1AMJ - chain A; structure by X-ray diffraction, 2.00 A resolution.

# Chain A
Molecule: Aconitase
Source organism: Bos taurus
Notes: EC 4.2.1.3
Reference sequence: P20004 (ACON_BOVIN); residues 1-751 here correspond to UniProt positions 28-778 (UniProt number = residue number + 27)
Sequence (754 residues; each row starts with the number of its first residue):
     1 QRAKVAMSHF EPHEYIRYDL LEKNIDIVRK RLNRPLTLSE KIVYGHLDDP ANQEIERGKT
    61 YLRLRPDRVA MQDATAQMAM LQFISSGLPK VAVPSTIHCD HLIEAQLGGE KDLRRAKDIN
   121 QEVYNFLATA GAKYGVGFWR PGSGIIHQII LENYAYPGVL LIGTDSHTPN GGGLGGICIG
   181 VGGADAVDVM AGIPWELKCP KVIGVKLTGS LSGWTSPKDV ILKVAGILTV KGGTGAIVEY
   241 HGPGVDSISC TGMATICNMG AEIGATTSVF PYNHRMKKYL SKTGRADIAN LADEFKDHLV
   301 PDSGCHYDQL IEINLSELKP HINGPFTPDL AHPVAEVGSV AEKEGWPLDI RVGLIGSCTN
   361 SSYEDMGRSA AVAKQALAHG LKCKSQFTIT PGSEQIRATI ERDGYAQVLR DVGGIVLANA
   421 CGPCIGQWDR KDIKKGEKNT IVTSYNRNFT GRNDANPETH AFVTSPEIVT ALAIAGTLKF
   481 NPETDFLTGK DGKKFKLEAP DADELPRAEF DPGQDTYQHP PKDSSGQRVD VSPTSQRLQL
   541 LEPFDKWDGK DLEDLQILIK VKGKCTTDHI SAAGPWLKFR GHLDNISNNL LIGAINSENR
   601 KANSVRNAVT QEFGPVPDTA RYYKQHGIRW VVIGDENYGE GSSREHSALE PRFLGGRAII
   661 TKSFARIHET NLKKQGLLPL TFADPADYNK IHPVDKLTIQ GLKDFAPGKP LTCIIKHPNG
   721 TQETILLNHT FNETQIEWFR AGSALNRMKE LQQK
Not modelled in the structure: 1
Construct notes: conflict H13 (Asn40 in P20004), D26 (Asn53 in P20004), Q72 (Arg99 in P20004), M190 (Thr217 in P20004), K382 (Gln409 in P20004), V408 (Ile435 in P20004), R528 (Gln555 in P20004), K550 (Arg577 in P20004), S597 (Val624 in P20004), R600 (Gly627 in P20004), Q625 (Lys652 in P20004), S647 (Ala674 in P20004), F653 (His680 in P20004), Q700 (Lys727 in P20004); insertion (752)
Metal / ion sites: 4Fe-4S cluster Fe: C358, C421, C424 (together with hydroxide ion)
Ligand contacts:
  - hydroxide ion (OH): D165, S166, H167, R452
  - 4Fe-4S cluster (SF4): H101, I145, I146, H147, D165, H167, S357, C358, T359, C421, C424, I425, N446, R452
UniProt features mapped onto this chain:
  - binding site (substrate): Q72, D165 to H167, R447, R452, R580, S643, R644
  - binding site ([4Fe-4S] cluster): C358, C421, C424
  - modified residue: K4 (N6-succinyllysine), K23 (N6-acetyllysine), K111 (N6-acetyllysine), K117 (N6-acetyllysine), K206 (N6-acetyllysine), K384 (N6-succinyllysine), K490 (N6-acetyllysine), K496 (N6-acetyllysine), K522 (N6-succinyllysine), S532 (Phosphoserine), K546 (N6-acetyllysine), K564 (N6-succinyllysine), K578 (N6-acetyllysine), K601 (N6-succinyllysine), S643 (Phosphoserine), K662 (N6-succinyllysine), K696 (N6-acetyllysine), K703 (N6-acetyllysine), K709 (N6-acetyllysine), K716 (N6-acetyllysine)

# Overview
Chain A binds hydroxide ion and 4Fe-4S cluster. C358, C421 and C424 coordinate a 4Fe-4S cluster Fe ion.
UniProt lists 9 substrate-binding residues and 3 [4Fe-4S] cluster-binding residues.
Chain A is Aconitase (Bos taurus); the structure, Steric and conformational features of the aconitase
mechanism, was determined by X-ray diffraction together with 1AMI from the same study.
